Entry 6YQF (X-ray diffraction, 3.33 A resolution); this record covers chains C and D of the 4 polymer chains in the assembly.

== Chain C (and D) ==
Molecule: Testis-expressed protein 12
Organism: Homo sapiens
Notes: chain D of this document is another copy of the same molecule, construct and numbering; everything in this record applies to it too
Reference sequence: Q9BXU0 (TEX12_HUMAN); numbering as in UniProt (aligned over 49-113)
Chain sequence (69 residues; numbered 45 to 113; the number before each row is that of its first residue):
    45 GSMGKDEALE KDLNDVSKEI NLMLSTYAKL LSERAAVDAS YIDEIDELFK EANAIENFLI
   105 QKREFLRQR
Unresolved in the structure: 45-50, 112-113 (chain D: 45-57, 108-113)
Sequence notes: expression tag (45-48)

== Interface between chain C and chain D ==
Contacting residue pairs - 6 pairs, chain C then chain D:
  Val60(C) - Leu68(D)  hydrophobic
  Ser61(C) - Asn65(D)
  Ile64(C) - Ile64(D)  hydrophobic
  Asn65(C) - Ser61(D)
  Asn65(C) - Asn65(D)  hydrogen bond
  Leu68(C) - Ser61(D)
Other interface residues (no listed pair), chain C (8 interface residues in all): Leu53, Leu57, Ser69
Other interface residues (no listed pair), chain D (8 interface residues in all): Asn58, Val60, Ala72, Leu75

== In short ==
The chain C/chain D interface involves 8 residues from each chain; the contacts include 1 hydrogen bond. The
hydrogen-bonded pair is Asn65(C)-Asn65(D).
Chain C and chain D are both Testis-expressed protein 12 (Homo sapiens); the structure, Crystal structure of
the SYCE2-TEX12 delta-Ctip complex in a 4:4 assembly, was determined by X-ray diffraction (same publication as
6R17).
